3AES - chains C and D of the 4 polymer chains in the assembly; structure by X-ray diffraction, 2.50 A resolution.

# Chain C
Molecule: Light-independent protochlorophyllide reductase subunit N
Source organism: Rhodobacter capsulatus
Notes: EC 1.18.-.-
UniProtKB: P26164 (BCHN_RHOCA); residue numbers follow UniProt; this construct covers 2-424
Chain sequence (436 residues; numbered -11 to 424; the number before each row is that of its first residue; numbers below 1 keep their minus sign (Mse-11 is residue -11)):
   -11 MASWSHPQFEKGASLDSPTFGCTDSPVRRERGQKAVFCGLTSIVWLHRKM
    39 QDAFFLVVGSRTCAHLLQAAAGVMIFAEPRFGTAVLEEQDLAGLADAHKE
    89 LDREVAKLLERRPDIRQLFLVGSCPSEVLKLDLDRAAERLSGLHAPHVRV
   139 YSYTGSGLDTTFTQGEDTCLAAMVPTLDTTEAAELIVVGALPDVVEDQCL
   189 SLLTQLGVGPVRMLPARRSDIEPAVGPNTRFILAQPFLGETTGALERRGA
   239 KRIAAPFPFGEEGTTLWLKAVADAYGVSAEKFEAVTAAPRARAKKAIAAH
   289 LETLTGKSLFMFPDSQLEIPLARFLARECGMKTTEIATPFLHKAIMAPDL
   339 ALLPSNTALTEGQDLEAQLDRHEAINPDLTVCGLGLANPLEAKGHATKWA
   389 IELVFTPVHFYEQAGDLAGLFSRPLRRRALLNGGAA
Unresolved in the structure: -11 to 6, 421-424
Construct notes: expression tag (-11 to 1)
Modified / non-standard residues: Mse-11 (selenomethionine); Mse38, Mse62, Mse161, Mse201, Mse299, Mse319, Mse334 (selenomethionine; parent Met)
Ion coordination: 4Fe-4S cluster Fe: Cys26, Cys51, Cys112 (shared with Asp36(D) of chain D)
Small-molecule neighbours: 4Fe-4S cluster (SF4): Cys26, Leu28, Thr50, Cys51, Leu54, Ser111, Cys112, Pro113, Gly143, Ser144, Gly145
Swiss-Prot annotation at these positions:
  - binding site ([4Fe-4S] cluster): Cys26, Cys51, Cys112
  - mutagenesis: Phe25 (F25A: Retains 50% activity), Cys26 (C26A: Does not form heterotetramers), Cys51 (C51A: Does not form heterotetramers), Cys112 (C112A: Does not form heterotetramers)

# Chain D
Molecule: Light-independent protochlorophyllide reductase subunit B
Source organism: Rhodobacter capsulatus
Notes: EC 1.18.-.-
UniProtKB: P26163 (BCHB_RHOCA); residue numbers follow UniProt; this construct covers 1-525
Chain sequence (525 residues; each row starts with the number of its first residue):
     1 MKLTLWTYEGPPHVGAMRVATAMKDLQLVLHGPQGDTYADLLFTMIERRN
    51 ARPPVSFSTFEASHMGTDTAILLKDALAAAHARYKPQAMAVALTCTAELL
   101 QDDPNGISRALNLPVPVVPLELPSYSRKENYGADETFRALVRALAVPMER
   151 TPEVTCNLLGATALGFRHRDDVAEVTKLLATMGIKVNVCAPLGASPDDLR
   201 KLGQAHFNVLMYPETGESAARHLERACKQPFTKIVPIGVGATRDFLAEVS
   251 KITGLPVVTDESTLRQPWWSASVDSTYLTGKRVFIFGDGTHVIAAARIAA
   301 KEVGFEVVGMGCYNREMARPLRTAAAEYGLEALITDDYLEVEKAIEAAAP
   351 ELILGTQMERNIAKKLGLPCAVISAPVHVQDFPARYAPQMGFEGANVLFD
   401 TWVHPLVMGLEEHLLTMFREDFEFHDAAGASHHGGKAVAREESPVAPADL
   451 APAATSDTPAAPSPVVVTQASGEIRWMPEAERELRKIPFFVRGKAKRNTE
   501 LYAAHKGVCDITVETLYEAKAHYAR
Unresolved in the structure: 422-525
Modified / non-standard residues: Mse1, Mse17, Mse23, Mse45, Mse65, Mse89, Mse148, Mse182, Mse211, Mse310, Mse317, Mse358, Mse390, Mse408, Mse417 (selenomethionine; parent Met); Mse477 (selenomethionine)
Ion coordination: 4Fe-4S cluster Fe: Asp36 (shared with Cys26(C), Cys51(C), Cys112(C) of chain C)
Small-molecule neighbours: 4Fe-4S cluster (SF4): Pro33, Gln34, Gly35, Asp36, Cys95, Thr96
Swiss-Prot annotation at these positions:
  - active site: Asp274 (Proton donor)
  - binding site ([4Fe-4S] cluster): Asp36
  - binding site (substrate): Gly409, Leu410
  - mutagenesis: Asp36 (D36A: Retains 13% activity; D36C/S: Almost no enzymatic activity), Cys95 (C95A: Does not form heterotetramers), Asp274 (D274A: Almost no enzymatic activity), Mse408 (M408A: Retains 85% activity), Leu410 (L410A: Almost no enzymatic activity)

# How chain C and chain D interact
Residue-residue contacts - 97 pairs, chain C then chain D:
  Arg19(C) - His64(D)
  Gly20(C) - Thr59(D)
  Gln21(C) - Ser56(D)
  Gln21(C) - Phe57(D)
  Gln21(C) - Thr59(D)
  Lys22(C) - Gln34(D)
  Lys22(C) - Thr37(D)
  Lys22(C) - Thr59(D)
  Ala23(C) - Thr37(D)
  Val24(C) - Gln34(D)
  Val24(C) - Gly35(D)
  Val24(C) - Thr37(D)  hydrogen bond (backbone-side chain)
  Phe25(C) - Tyr38(D)  hydrophobic
  Phe25(C) - Leu41(D)  hydrophobic
  Leu44(C) - Leu3(D)  hydrophobic
  Ser48(C) - Cys95(D)  hydrogen bond
  Arg49(C) - Thr7(D)  hydrogen bond
  Arg49(C) - Glu9(D)
  Arg49(C) - Gly10(D)
  Arg49(C) - Lys128(D)
  Thr50(C) - Pro11(D)
  Thr50(C) - His13(D)
  Thr50(C) - Asp36(D)
  Thr50(C) - Tyr38(D)  hydrogen bond (backbone-side chain)
  Thr50(C) - Cys95(D)  hydrogen bond
  His53(C) - Gly10(D)
  His53(C) - Tyr38(D)  hydrogen bond
  His53(C) - Leu42(D)
  Leu54(C) - Tyr38(D)  hydrophobic
  Gln56(C) - Leu5(D)
  Gln56(C) - Trp6(D)
  Gln56(C) - Thr7(D)  hydrogen bond (side chain-backbone)
  Ala57(C) - Leu42(D)  hydrophobic
  Ile63(C) - Leu5(D)
  Ile63(C) - Trp6(D)  hydrophobic
  Phe64(C) - Trp6(D)  hydrophobic
  Phe64(C) - Gln357(D)
  Phe64(C) - Mse358(D)
  Phe64(C) - Asn361(D)
  Glu66(C) - Lys365(D)  salt bridge
  Pro67(C) - Leu5(D)
  Phe69(C) - Leu5(D)
  Gly70(C) - Thr4(D)
  Thr71(C) - Lys2(D)
  Thr71(C) - Leu3(D)
  Thr71(C) - Thr4(D)  hydrogen bond (backbone-backbone)
  Ala72(C) - Lys2(D)
  Val73(C) - Mse1(D)
  Val73(C) - Lys2(D)  hydrogen bond (backbone-backbone)
  Val73(C) - Thr4(D)
  Leu74(C) - Tyr125(D)
  Glu75(C) - Mse1(D)  hydrogen bond (side chain-backbone)
  Glu75(C) - Lys2(D)
  Glu76(C) - Tyr125(D)
  Glu76(C) - Ser126(D)  hydrogen bond (side chain-backbone)
  Gln77(C) - Mse1(D)
  Asp78(C) - Mse1(D)  hydrogen bond (side chain-backbone)
  Leu79(C) - Leu99(D)  hydrophobic
  Leu79(C) - Tyr125(D)  hydrophobic
  Ala85(C) - Mse1(D)
  Glu88(C) - Mse1(D)  hydrogen bond (side chain-backbone)
  Glu92(C) - Mse1(D)
  Glu92(C) - Leu3(D)
  Cys112(C) - Pro33(D)  hydrophobic
  Cys112(C) - Thr96(D)
  Pro113(C) - Thr96(D)
  Pro113(C) - Leu99(D)
  Pro113(C) - Tyr125(D)
  Val116(C) - Mse65(D)  hydrophobic
  Val116(C) - Leu99(D)  hydrophobic
  Val116(C) - Leu100(D)  hydrophobic
  Leu117(C) - Leu99(D)  hydrophobic
  Gly145(C) - Gln34(D)
  Leu146(C) - Pro33(D)  hydrophobic
  Leu146(C) - Phe60(D)  hydrophobic
  Leu146(C) - Glu61(D)
  Leu146(C) - Ala62(D)  hydrogen bond (backbone-backbone)
  Asp147(C) - Ala62(D)
  Thr148(C) - Gln34(D)
  Thr149(C) - Gln34(D)  hydrogen bond
  Glu354(C) - Arg52(D)  salt bridge
  Glu354(C) - Arg83(D)  salt bridge
  Glu354(C) - Tyr84(D)  hydrogen bond
  Leu357(C) - Arg52(D)
  Asp358(C) - Arg83(D)  salt bridge
  Leu372(C) - Thr44(D)
  Leu372(C) - Mse45(D)
  Gly373(C) - Thr44(D)
  Leu374(C) - Arg52(D)
  Asn376(C) - Thr44(D)
  Asn376(C) - Mse45(D)
  Asn376(C) - Arg49(D)
  Pro377(C) - Thr44(D)
  Pro377(C) - Asn50(D)
  Pro377(C) - Ala51(D)
  Pro377(C) - Arg52(D)
  Ala380(C) - Asn50(D)
Other interface residues (no listed pair), chain C (57 interface residues in all): Cys26, Ala52, Leu89, Arg99, Arg100, Leu353
Other interface residues (no listed pair), chain D (51 interface residues in all): Val14, Arg48, Glu129, Asp336, Leu339

# Overview
Chain C and chain D form an interface of 57 and 51 residues respectively; the contacts include 16 hydrogen
bonds and 4 salt bridges. Among the polar pairs are Glu66(C)-Lys365(D), Glu354(C)-Arg52(D) and
Glu354(C)-Arg83(D). 4Fe-4S cluster is bound between chain C and chain D.
Here chain C is Light-independent protochlorophyllide reductase subunit N and chain D is Light-independent
protochlorophyllide reductase subunit B, both from Rhodobacter capsulatus. Entry 3AES (Structure of the
light-independent protochlorophyllide reductase catalyzing a key reduction for greening in the dark) was
determined by X-ray diffraction, deposited together with 3AEK, 3AEQ, 3AER, 3AET and 3AEU.
